PDB entry 6RUI | electron microscopy, 2.70 A resolution | chains U and R of the 20 polymer chains in the assembly

== Chain U ==
Molecule: Nontemplate strand
Organism: synthetic construct
Sequence (70 nucleotides; each row starts with the number of its first residue):
     1 GGTTTAGTCA TGGAGTACAA GTGTGAGGAA AAGTAGTTGG GAGGTACTTC ATGCGAAAGC
    61 AGTTGAAGAC
Disordered / not traced: 1-10, 43-53, 68-70

== Chain R ==
Molecule: RNA polymerase I-specific transcription initiation factor RRN11
Organism: Saccharomyces cerevisiae
UniProt: Q04712 (RRN11_YEAST); numbering as in UniProt (aligned over 1-507)
Sequence (507 residues; each row starts with the number of its first residue):
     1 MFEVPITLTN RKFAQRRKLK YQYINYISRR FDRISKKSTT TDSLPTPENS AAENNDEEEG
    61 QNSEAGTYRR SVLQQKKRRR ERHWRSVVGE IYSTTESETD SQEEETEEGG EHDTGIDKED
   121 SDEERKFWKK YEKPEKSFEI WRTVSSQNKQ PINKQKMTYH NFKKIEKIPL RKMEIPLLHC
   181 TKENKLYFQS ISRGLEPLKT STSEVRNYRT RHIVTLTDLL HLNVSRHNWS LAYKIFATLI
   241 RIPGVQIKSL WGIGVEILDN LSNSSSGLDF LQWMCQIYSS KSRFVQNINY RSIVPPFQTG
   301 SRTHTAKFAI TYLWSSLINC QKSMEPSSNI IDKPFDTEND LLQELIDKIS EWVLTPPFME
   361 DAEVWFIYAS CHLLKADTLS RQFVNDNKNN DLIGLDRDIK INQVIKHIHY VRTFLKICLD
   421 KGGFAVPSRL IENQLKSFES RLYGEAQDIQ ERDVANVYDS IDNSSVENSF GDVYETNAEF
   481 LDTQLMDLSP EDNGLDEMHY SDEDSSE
Disordered / not traced: 39-120, 325-344, 386-396, 444-507

== How chain U and chain R interact ==
Pairs across the interface (10):
  DA26(U) - Lys182(R)  hydrogen bond to the phosphate
  DG27(U) - Thr181(R)  phosphate contact
  DG27(U) - Lys182(R)  salt bridge to the phosphate
  DG28(U) - Glu183(R)  phosphate contact
  DA30(U) - Arg11(R)  base contact
  DA30(U) - Asn207(R)  hydrogen bond to the phosphate
  DA31(U) - Arg11(R)  base contact
  DG36(U) - Arg125(R)  hydrogen bond to the phosphate
  DT38(U) - Val285(R)  sugar contact
  DG39(U) - Arg283(R)  phosphate contact
Also at the interface, not in a pair above, chain U (10 interface residues in all): DA29, DT37
Also at the interface, not in a pair above, chain R (13 interface residues in all): Asn10, Lys12, Cys180, Ser282, Arg302

== In short ==
10 residues of chain U and 13 residues of chain R are in contact, with 3 hydrogen bonds and 1 salt bridge.
Polar contacts include DA26(U)-Lys182(R), DA30(U)-Asn207(R) and DG36(U)-Arg125(R).
Here chain U is Nontemplate strand (synthetic construct) and chain R is RNA polymerase I-specific
transcription initiation factor RRN11 (Saccharomyces cerevisiae). Entry 6RUI (RNA Polymerase I Pre-initiation
complex DNA opening intermediate 2) was determined by electron microscopy together with 6RQH, 6RQL, 6RQT,
6RRD, 6RUO and 6RWE from the same study.
